8Z9P - chains B and S of the 5 polymer chains in the assembly; structure by electron microscopy, 2.50 A resolution.

# Chain B
Name: Guanine nucleotide-binding protein G(I)/G(S)/G(T) subunit beta-1
From: Rattus norvegicus
Reference sequence: P54311 (GBB1_RAT); numbering as in UniProt (aligned over 2-340)
Chain sequence (345 residues; row label = number of the first residue in the row; numbers below 1 keep their minus sign (Met-4 is residue -4)):
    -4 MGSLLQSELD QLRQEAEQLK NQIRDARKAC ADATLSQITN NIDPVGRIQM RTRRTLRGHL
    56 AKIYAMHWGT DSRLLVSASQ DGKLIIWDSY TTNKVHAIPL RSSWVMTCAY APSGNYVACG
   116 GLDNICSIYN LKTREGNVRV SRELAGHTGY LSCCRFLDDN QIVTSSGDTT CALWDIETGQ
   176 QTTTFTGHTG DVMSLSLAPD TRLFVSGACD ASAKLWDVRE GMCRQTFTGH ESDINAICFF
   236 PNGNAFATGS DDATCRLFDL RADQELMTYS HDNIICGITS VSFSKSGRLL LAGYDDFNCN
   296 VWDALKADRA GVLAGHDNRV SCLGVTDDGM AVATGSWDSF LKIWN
Unresolved in the structure: -4 to 1
Construct notes: initiating methionine (-4); expression tag (-3 to 1)
Swiss-Prot annotation at these positions:
  - modified residue: Ser2 (N-acetylserine), His266 (Phosphohistidine)

# Chain S
Name: single Fab chain (svFv16)
From: synthetic construct
Notes: antibody fragment or engineered binder
Chain sequence (250 residues; each row starts with the number of its first residue):
     1 DVQLVESGGG LVQPGGSRKL SCSASGFAFS SFGMHWVRQA PEKGLEWVAY ISSGSGTIYY
    61 ADTVKGRFTI SRDDPKNTLF LQMTSLRSED TAMYYCVRSI YYYGSSPFDF WGQGTTLTVS
   121 SGGGGSGGGG SGGGGSDIVM TQATSSVPVT PGESVSISCR SSKSLLHSNG NTYLYWFLQR
   181 PGQSPQLLIY RMSNLASGVP DRFSGSGSGT AFTLTISRLE AEDVGVYYCM QHLEYPLTFG
   241 AGTKLELKGS
Unresolved in the structure: 122-134, 248-250
Cystine bridges: Cys22-Cys96, Cys159-Cys229

# Chain B / chain S interface
Pairs across the interface - 13 pairs, chain B then chain S:
  Asp66(B) - Tyr103(S)
  Arg68(B) - Tyr103(S)
  Leu69(B) - Tyr103(S)  hydrophobic
  Asp83(B) - Tyr103(S)
  Val90(B) - Tyr102(S)  hydrophobic
  Arg129(B) - Asp1(S)  salt bridge
  Arg129(B) - Val2(S)
  Arg129(B) - Arg98(S)  hydrogen bond (backbone-side chain)
  Glu130(B) - Gly26(S)
  Glu130(B) - Phe27(S)
  Glu130(B) - Ala28(S)  hydrogen bond (backbone-backbone)
  Glu130(B) - Phe32(S)
  Gly131(B) - Phe32(S)
Other interface residues (no listed pair), chain B (10 interface residues in all): His91, Asn132
Other interface residues (no listed pair), chain S (13 interface residues in all): Ser31, Ile100, Asp109, Phe110

# Overview
Chain B and chain S form an interface of 10 and 13 residues respectively, with 2 hydrogen bonds and 1 salt
bridge. Polar contacts include Arg129(B)-Asp1(S), Arg129(B)-Arg98(S) and Glu130(B)-Ala28(S).
Here chain B is Guanine nucleotide-binding protein G(I)/G(S)/G(T) subunit beta-1 (Rattus norvegicus) and chain
S is single Fab chain (svFv16) (synthetic construct). Entry 8Z9P (Cryo-EM structure of human GPR4-Gi complex)
was determined by electron microscopy (same publication as 8Z9O).
